8RN8 - chains B and C of the 6 polymer chains in the assembly; structure by electron microscopy, 2.92 A resolution.

== Chain B ==
Protein: RNA-directed RNA polymerase catalytic subunit
Source organism: Influenza B virus (B/Memphis/13/2003)
Notes: EC 2.7.7.48
UniProt: Q5V8Y6 (Q5V8Y6_9INFB); residue numbers follow UniProt; this construct covers 1-752
Sequence (752 residues; row label = number of the first residue in the row):
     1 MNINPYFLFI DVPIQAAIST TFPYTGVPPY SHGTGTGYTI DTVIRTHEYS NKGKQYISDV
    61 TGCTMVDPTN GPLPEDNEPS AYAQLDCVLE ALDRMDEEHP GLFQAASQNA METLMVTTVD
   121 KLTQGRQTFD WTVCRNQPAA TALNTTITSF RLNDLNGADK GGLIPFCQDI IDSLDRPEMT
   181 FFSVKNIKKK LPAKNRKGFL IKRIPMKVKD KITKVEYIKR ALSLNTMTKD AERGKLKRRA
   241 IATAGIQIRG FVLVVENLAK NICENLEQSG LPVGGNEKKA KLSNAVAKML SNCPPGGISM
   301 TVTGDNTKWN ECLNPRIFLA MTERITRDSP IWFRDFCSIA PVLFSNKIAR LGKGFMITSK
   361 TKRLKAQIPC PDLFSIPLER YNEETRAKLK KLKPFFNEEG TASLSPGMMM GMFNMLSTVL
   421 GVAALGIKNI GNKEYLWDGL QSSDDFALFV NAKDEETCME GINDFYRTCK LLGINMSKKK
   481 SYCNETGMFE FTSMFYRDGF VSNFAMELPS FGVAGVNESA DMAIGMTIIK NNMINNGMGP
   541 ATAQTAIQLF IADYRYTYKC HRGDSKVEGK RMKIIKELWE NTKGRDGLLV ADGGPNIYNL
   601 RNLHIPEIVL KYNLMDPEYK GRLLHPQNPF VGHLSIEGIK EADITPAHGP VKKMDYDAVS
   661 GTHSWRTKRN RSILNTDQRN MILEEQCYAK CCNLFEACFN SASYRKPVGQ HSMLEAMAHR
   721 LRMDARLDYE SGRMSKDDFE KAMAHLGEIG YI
Unresolved in the structure: 188-201, 230-239, 633-654, 669-752
Bound ions: Mg2+ site 1 near Ser442 (its only coordinating residue here); Mg2+ site 2: Asp445, Glu490
From the paper describing this entry:
  - self-association interface (contacts with another copy of this molecule): Lys360 to Arg363

== Chain C ==
Protein: Polymerase basic protein 2
Source organism: Influenza B virus (B/Memphis/13/2003)
UniProt: Q5V8X3 (Q5V8X3_9INFB); numbering as in UniProt (aligned over 1-770)
Sequence (799 residues; each row starts with the number of its first residue):
     1 MTLAKIELLK QLLRDNEAKT VLKQTTVDQY NIIRKFNTSR IEKNPSLRMK WAMCSNFPLA
    61 LTKGDMANRI PLEYKGIQLK TNAEDIGTKG QMCSIAAVTW WNTYGPIGDT EGFERVYESF
   121 FLRKMRLDNA TWGRITFGPV ERVRKRVLLN PLTKEMPPDE ASNVIMEILF PKEAGIPRES
   181 TWIHRELIKE KREKLKGTMI TPIVLAYMLE RELVARRRFL PVAGATSAEF IEMLHCLQGE
   241 NWRQIYHPGG NKLTESRSQS MIVACRKIIR RSIVASNPLE LAVEIANKTV IDTEPLKSCL
   301 AAIDGGDVAC DIIRAALGLK IRQRQRFGRL ELKRISGRGF KNDEEILIGN GTIQKIGIWD
   361 GEEEFHVRCG ECRGILKKSK MKLEKLLINS AKKEDMRDLI ILCMVFSQDT RMFQGVRGEI
   421 NFLNRAGQLL SPMYQLQRYF LNRSNDLFDQ WGYEESPKAS ELHGINESMN ASDYTLKGVV
   481 VTRNVIDDFS STETEKVSIT KNLSLIKRTG EVIMGANDVS ELESQAQLMI TYDTPKMWEM
   541 GTTKELVQNT YQWVLKNLVT LKAQFLLGKE DMFQWDAFEA FESIIPQKMA GQYSGFARAV
   601 LKQMRDQEVM KTDQFIKLLP FCFSPPKLRS NGEPYQFLKL VLKGGGENFI EVRKGSPLFS
   661 YNPQTEVLTI CGRMMSLKGK IEDEERNRSM GNAVLAGFLV SGKYDPDLGD FKTIEELEKL
   721 KPGEKANILL YQGKPVKVVK RKRYSALSND ISQGIKRQRM TVESMGWALS GWSHPQFEKG
   781 GGSGGGSGGS AWSHPQFEK
Unresolved in the structure: 1-42, 140-225, 742-799
Construct notes: expression tag (771-799)

== Interface between chain B and chain C ==
Pairs across the interface (121):
  Asn276(B) - Gln238(C)
  Asn276(B) - Gly239(C)
  Asn276(B) - Glu240(C)  hydrogen bond (side chain-backbone)
  Lys279(B) - Glu240(C)
  Met494(B) - Glu240(C)
  Phe500(B) - Asn241(C)
  Val501(B) - Glu240(C)
  Val501(B) - Asn241(C)  hydrogen bond (backbone-side chain)
  Asn503(B) - Glu240(C)  hydrogen bond
  Gly512(B) - Ser46(C)
  Val513(B) - Ser46(C)  hydrogen bond (backbone-side chain)
  Ala514(B) - Pro45(C)
  Gly515(B) - Met49(C)
  Val516(B) - Met49(C)
  Lys530(B) - His235(C)
  Met533(B) - His235(C)
  Ile534(B) - His235(C)
  Gly537(B) - Glu240(C)
  Pro540(B) - Trp242(C)
  Tyr556(B) - Lys50(C)  hydrogen bond
  Thr557(B) - Met49(C)
  Thr557(B) - Lys50(C)
  Thr557(B) - Met53(C)
  Tyr558(B) - Met49(C)
  Tyr558(B) - Met53(C)  hydrophobic
  Lys559(B) - Met53(C)
  Lys559(B) - Cys54(C)
  Arg562(B) - Glu647(C)
  Asp564(B) - Pro657(C)
  Lys570(B) - Ile77(C)
  Lys570(B) - Ser94(C)  hydrogen bond
  Arg571(B) - Ile95(C)
  Arg571(B) - Thr99(C)  hydrogen bond
  Lys573(B) - Lys75(C)
  Lys573(B) - Ile77(C)
  Ile574(B) - Ala96(C)
  Ile574(B) - Thr99(C)
  Ile574(B) - Thr103(C)
  Ile575(B) - Thr99(C)
  Glu577(B) - Tyr74(C)  hydrogen bond
  Glu577(B) - Lys75(C)  salt bridge
  Glu577(B) - Tyr104(C)  hydrogen bond
  Leu578(B) - Thr103(C)
  Asn581(B) - Thr103(C)
  Asn581(B) - Tyr104(C)  hydrogen bond
  Lys583(B) - Arg673(C)  hydrogen bond (backbone-side chain)
  Arg585(B) - Gly672(C)
  Asp592(B) - Asn102(C)
  Leu600(B) - His235(C)  hydrogen bond (backbone-side chain)
  Leu600(B) - Cys236(C)  hydrophobic
  Arg601(B) - Leu127(C)
  Arg601(B) - Met233(C)
  Arg601(B) - His235(C)
  Arg601(B) - Cys236(C)
  Asn602(B) - Leu127(C)
  His604(B) - Arg123(C)  hydrogen bond (backbone-side chain)
  His604(B) - Met233(C)
  His604(B) - His235(C)
  Ile605(B) - Lys124(C)
  Ile605(B) - Leu127(C)  hydrophobic
  Pro606(B) - Phe120(C)  hydrophobic
  Pro606(B) - Arg123(C)
  Ile608(B) - Phe113(C)  hydrophobic
  Val609(B) - Phe120(C)  hydrophobic
  Val609(B) - Lys124(C)  hydrogen bond (backbone-side chain)
  Leu610(B) - Lys124(C)  hydrogen bond (backbone-side chain)
  Tyr612(B) - Thr110(C)
  Tyr612(B) - Phe113(C)  hydrophobic
  Tyr612(B) - Glu114(C)
  Tyr612(B) - Phe121(C)  hydrophobic
  Asn613(B) - Lys124(C)
  Glu618(B) - Ile107(C)
  Tyr619(B) - Asn102(C)
  Lys620(B) - Thr110(C)
  Gly621(B) - Gly108(C)  hydrogen bond (backbone-backbone)
  Gly621(B) - Thr110(C)
  Arg622(B) - Trp101(C)  hydrogen bond (backbone-side chain)
  Arg622(B) - Asn102(C)
  Arg622(B) - Thr103(C)  hydrogen bond (side chain-backbone)
  Arg622(B) - Tyr104(C)
  Arg622(B) - Gly105(C)  hydrogen bond (side chain-backbone)
  Arg622(B) - Pro106(C)
  Arg622(B) - Ile107(C)
  Leu623(B) - Asn102(C)
  Leu624(B) - Asp109(C)
  Leu624(B) - Thr110(C)
  Leu624(B) - Phe113(C)  hydrophobic
  His625(B) - Pro106(C)
  His625(B) - Ile107(C)
  His625(B) - Gly108(C)
  Pro626(B) - Asp109(C)
  Gln627(B) - Met66(C)
  Asn628(B) - Trp101(C)
  Pro629(B) - Leu61(C)  hydrophobic
  Pro629(B) - Thr62(C)  hydrogen bond (backbone-backbone)
  Pro629(B) - Ala67(C)  hydrophobic
  Pro629(B) - Ile70(C)  hydrophobic
  Pro629(B) - Trp101(C)
  Phe630(B) - Ile70(C)  hydrophobic
  Phe630(B) - Ala97(C)
  Phe630(B) - Val98(C)  hydrophobic
  Phe630(B) - Trp101(C)  hydrophobic
  Asp657(B) - Phe120(C)
  Asp657(B) - Arg123(C)  salt bridge
  Val659(B) - Phe113(C)  hydrophobic
  Val659(B) - Tyr117(C)  hydrophobic
  Ser660(B) - Tyr117(C)
  Thr662(B) - Val98(C)
  Thr662(B) - Trp101(C)
  Thr662(B) - Asn102(C)  hydrogen bond
  His663(B) - Val98(C)
  His663(B) - Asn102(C)
  Trp665(B) - Met49(C)  hydrophobic
  Trp665(B) - Met53(C)  hydrophobic
  Trp665(B) - Leu59(C)  hydrophobic
  Arg666(B) - Leu59(C)
  Arg666(B) - Ala60(C)  hydrogen bond (backbone-backbone)
  Thr667(B) - Pro58(C)  hydrogen bond (side chain-backbone)
  Thr667(B) - Leu59(C)
  Lys668(B) - Ala60(C)
  Lys668(B) - Met92(C)
Other interface residues (no listed pair), chain B (75 interface residues in all): Asp498, Gly499, Phe511, Asn517, Glu518, Asn536, Asp586, Leu603, Ala658
Other interface residues (no listed pair), chain C (64 interface residues in all): Ser55, Leu79, Cys93, Trp100, Trp132, Pro139, Glu232, Leu234, Lys544, Cys671

== Summary ==
75 residues of chain B and 64 residues of chain C are in contact, with 23 hydrogen bonds and 2 salt bridges.
Polar contacts include Glu577(B)-Lys75(C), Asp657(B)-Arg123(C) and Asn276(B)-Glu240(C). The Mg2+ site 2 is
built by Asp445(B) and Glu490(B). From the paper: a self-association interface involving Lys360(B).
Here chain B is RNA-directed RNA polymerase catalytic subunit and chain C is Polymerase basic protein 2, both
from Influenza B virus (B/Memphis/13/2003). Entry 8RN8 (Influenza B polymerase pseudo-symmetrical apo-dimer
(FluPol(E)|FluPol(S))) was determined by electron microscopy (same publication as 8RN1, 8RN2, 8RN3, 8RN4,
8RN5, 8RN6 and 5 further entries).
